7ZJL - chains A and C of the 9 polymer chains in the assembly; structure by electron microscopy, 2.60 A resolution.

== Chain A (and C) ==
Name: Spike glycoprotein
Organism: Severe acute respiratory syndrome coronavirus 2
Notes: chain C of this document is another copy of the same molecule, construct and numbering; everything in this record applies to it too
UniProtKB: P0DTC2 (SPIKE_SARS2); aligned to UniProt positions 15-1144 over residues 17-1146 (the alignment contains insertions or deletions, so no single offset holds)
Sequence (1130 residues; each row starts with the number of its first residue):
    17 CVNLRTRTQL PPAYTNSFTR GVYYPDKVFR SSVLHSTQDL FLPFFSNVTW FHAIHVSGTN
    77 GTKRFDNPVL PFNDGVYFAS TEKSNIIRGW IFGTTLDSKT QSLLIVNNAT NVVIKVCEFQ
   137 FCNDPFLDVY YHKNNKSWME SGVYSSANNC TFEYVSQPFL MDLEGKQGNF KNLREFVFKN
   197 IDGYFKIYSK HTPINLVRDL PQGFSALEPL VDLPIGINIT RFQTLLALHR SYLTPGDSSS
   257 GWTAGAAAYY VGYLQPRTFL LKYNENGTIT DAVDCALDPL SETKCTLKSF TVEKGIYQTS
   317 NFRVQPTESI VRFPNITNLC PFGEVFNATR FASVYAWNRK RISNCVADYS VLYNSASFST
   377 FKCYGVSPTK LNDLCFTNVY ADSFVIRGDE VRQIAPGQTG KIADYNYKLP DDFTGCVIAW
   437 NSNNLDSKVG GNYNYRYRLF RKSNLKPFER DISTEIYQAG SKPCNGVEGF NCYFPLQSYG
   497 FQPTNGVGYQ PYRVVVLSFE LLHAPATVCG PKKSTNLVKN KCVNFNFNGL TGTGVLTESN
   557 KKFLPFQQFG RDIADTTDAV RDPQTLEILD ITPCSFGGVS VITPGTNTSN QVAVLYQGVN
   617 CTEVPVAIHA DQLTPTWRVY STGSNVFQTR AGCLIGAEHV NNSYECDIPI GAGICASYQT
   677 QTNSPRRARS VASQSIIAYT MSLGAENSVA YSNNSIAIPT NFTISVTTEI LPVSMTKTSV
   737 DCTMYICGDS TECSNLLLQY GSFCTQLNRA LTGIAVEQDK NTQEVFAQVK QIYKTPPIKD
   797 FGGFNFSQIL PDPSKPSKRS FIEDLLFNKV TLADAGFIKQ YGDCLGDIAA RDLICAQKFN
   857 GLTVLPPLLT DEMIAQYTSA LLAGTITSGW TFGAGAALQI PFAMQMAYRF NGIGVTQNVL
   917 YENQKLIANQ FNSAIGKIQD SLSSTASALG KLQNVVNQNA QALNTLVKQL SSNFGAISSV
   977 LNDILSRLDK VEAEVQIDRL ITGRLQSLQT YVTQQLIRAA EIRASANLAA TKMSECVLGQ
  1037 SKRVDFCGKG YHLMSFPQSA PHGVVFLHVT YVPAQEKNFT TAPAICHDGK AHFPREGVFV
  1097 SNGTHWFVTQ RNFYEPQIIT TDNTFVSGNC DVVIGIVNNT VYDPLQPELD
Unresolved in the structure: 624-635, 677-688, 827-854 (chain C: 621-639, 677-688, 829-854)
Disulfides: Cys17-Cys138, Cys133-Cys166, Cys291-Cys301, Cys336-Cys361, Cys379-Cys432, Cys391-Cys525, Cys480-Cys488, Cys538-Cys590, Cys617-Cys649, Cys662-Cys671, Cys738-Cys760, Cys743-Cys749, Cys1032-Cys1043, Cys1082-Cys1126
Construct notes: variant Arg21 (Thr19 in P0DTC2), Asp144 (Gly142 in P0DTC2), Gly158 (Arg in P0DTC2), Arg452 (Leu in P0DTC2), Lys478 (Thr in P0DTC2), Gly614 (Asp in P0DTC2), Asn950 (Asp in P0DTC2)
UniProt features mapped onto this chain:
  - glycosylation: Asn19 (N-linked (GlcNAc...) (complex) asparagine), Asn63 (N-linked (GlcNAc...) (hybrid) asparagine), Asn76 (N-linked (GlcNAc...) (complex) asparagine), Asn124 (N-linked (GlcNAc...) (hybrid) asparagine), Asn151 (N-linked (GlcNAc...) (complex) asparagine), Thr678 (O-linked (GlcNAc...) threonine)

== How chain A and chain C interact ==
Residue-residue contacts (178):
  Tyr40(A) - Phe562(C)  hydrophobic
  Asp42(A) - Phe562(C)
  Lys43(A) - Ala520(C)
  Lys43(A) - Phe562(C)
  Lys43(A) - Gln563(C)
  Lys43(A) - Gln564(C)  hydrogen bond (backbone-backbone)
  Lys43(A) - Phe565(C)
  Val44(A) - Gln563(C)
  Val44(A) - Phe565(C)
  Val44(A) - Arg567(C)
  Phe45(A) - Lys557(C)
  Phe45(A) - Lys558(C)
  Phe45(A) - Phe559(C)  hydrophobic
  Phe45(A) - Gln563(C)
  Phe45(A) - Phe565(C)  hydrogen bond (backbone-backbone)
  Phe45(A) - Gly566(C)
  Phe45(A) - Arg567(C)  hydrogen bond (backbone-backbone)
  Ser48(A) - Ile569(C)
  Val49(A) - Ile569(C)  hydrophobic
  Asp198(A) - Tyr396(C)  hydrogen bond (backbone-side chain)
  Tyr200(A) - Arg357(C)
  Tyr200(A) - Asn394(C)  hydrogen bond
  Tyr200(A) - Tyr396(C)  hydrogen bond
  Pro225(A) - Phe562(C)
  Pro230(A) - Arg357(C)
  Asn282(A) - Lys558(C)  hydrogen bond
  Tyr369(A) - Ala475(C)  hydrogen bond (side chain-backbone)
  Tyr369(A) - Asn487(C)
  Asn370(A) - Gly476(C)
  Asn370(A) - Ser477(C)  hydrogen bond (side chain-backbone)
  Asn370(A) - Lys478(C)  hydrogen bond (backbone-side chain)
  Phe374(A) - Phe486(C)
  Ser375(A) - Phe486(C)
  Phe377(A) - Phe486(C)
  Asp737(A) - Asn317(C)
  Asp737(A) - Arg319(C)  salt bridge
  Met740(A) - Arg319(C)  hydrogen bond
  Met740(A) - Phe592(C)  hydrophobic
  Asp745(A) - Thr549(C)
  Gln755(A) - Ser968(C)
  Gln755(A) - Asn969(C)
  Gln755(A) - Phe970(C)  hydrogen bond (backbone-backbone)
  Gln755(A) - Gly971(C)
  Tyr756(A) - Gln965(C)  hydrogen bond (backbone-side chain)
  Tyr756(A) - Phe970(C)
  Tyr756(A) - Arg995(C)
  Gly757(A) - Gln965(C)
  Gly757(A) - Ser968(C)
  Ser758(A) - Thr961(C)
  Ser758(A) - Gln965(C)  hydrogen bond (backbone-side chain)
  Phe759(A) - Gln965(C)
  Phe759(A) - Gln1002(C)
  Phe759(A) - Ser1003(C)
  Phe759(A) - Thr1006(C)
  Gln762(A) - Thr961(C)
  Gln762(A) - Thr1006(C)
  Arg765(A) - Gln957(C)  hydrogen bond
  Arg765(A) - Thr961(C)
  Gln784(A) - Asp1041(C)
  Lys786(A) - Gly700(C)
  Lys786(A) - Ala701(C)
  Gln787(A) - Ala701(C)
  Gln787(A) - Asn703(C)  hydrogen bond
  Ile788(A) - Leu699(C)  hydrophobic
  Ile788(A) - Ala701(C)  hydrogen bond (backbone-backbone)
  Ile788(A) - Glu702(C)
  Ile788(A) - Asn703(C)  hydrogen bond (backbone-backbone)
  Tyr789(A) - Asn703(C)
  Tyr789(A) - Val705(C)  hydrophobic
  Lys790(A) - Glu702(C)  salt bridge
  Lys790(A) - Asn703(C)  hydrogen bond (backbone-backbone)
  Pro792(A) - Tyr707(C)  hydrophobic
  Asp796(A) - Tyr707(C)
  Asp796(A) - Asn709(C)  hydrogen bond
  Phe797(A) - Tyr707(C)
  Phe855(A) - Pro589(C)  hydrophobic
  Phe855(A) - Phe592(C)
  Gly857(A) - Phe592(C)
  Thr859(A) - Phe592(C)
  Leu861(A) - Gln613(C)
  Pro862(A) - Ala647(C)  hydrophobic
  Pro863(A) - Gly667(C)
  Pro863(A) - Ala668(C)  hydrogen bond (backbone-backbone)
  Leu864(A) - Pro665(C)  hydrophobic
  Leu864(A) - Ala668(C)
  Leu864(A) - Gly669(C)  hydrogen bond (backbone-backbone)
  Leu864(A) - Ile670(C)
  Leu864(A) - Cys671(C)  hydrophobic
  Leu865(A) - Met697(C)  hydrophobic
  Thr866(A) - Ala668(C)
  Thr866(A) - Gly669(C)
  Met869(A) - Gly669(C)
  Met869(A) - Thr696(C)
  Met869(A) - Met697(C)
  Met869(A) - Leu699(C)
  Gln872(A) - Leu699(C)
  Tyr873(A) - Leu699(C)  hydrophobic
  Ile882(A) - Tyr707(C)
  Thr883(A) - Val705(C)
  Thr883(A) - Tyr707(C)
  Gly889(A) - Asp1041(C)
  Ala890(A) - Gly1046(C)
  Ala890(A) - Tyr1047(C)
  Ala890(A) - Val1068(C)
  Ala892(A) - Glu1072(C)
  Leu894(A) - Ala713(C)
  Leu894(A) - Pro715(C)
  Leu894(A) - Glu1072(C)
  Gln895(A) - Val705(C)
  Gln895(A) - Ala706(C)
  Gln895(A) - Ser711(C)  hydrogen bond
  Gln895(A) - Ile712(C)
  Gln895(A) - Ala713(C)  hydrogen bond (backbone-backbone)
  Gln895(A) - Asn1074(C)  hydrogen bond
  Ile896(A) - Tyr707(C)
  Ile896(A) - Ser711(C)
  Pro897(A) - Tyr707(C)
  Pro897(A) - Ser708(C)
  Pro897(A) - Asn709(C)
  Pro897(A) - Asn710(C)
  Pro897(A) - Ser711(C)
  Pro897(A) - Thr1077(C)
  Phe898(A) - Tyr707(C)  hydrogen bond (backbone-side chain)
  Met900(A) - Thr1077(C)
  Met900(A) - Ala1078(C)
  Met900(A) - Pro1079(C)
  Tyr904(A) - Ile712(C)
  Tyr904(A) - Val1094(C)
  Tyr904(A) - Arg1107(C)
  Asn907(A) - Arg1107(C)  hydrogen bond
  Thr912(A) - Phe1121(C)
  Gln913(A) - Pro1090(C)  hydrogen bond (side chain-backbone)
  Gln913(A) - Arg1107(C)
  Asn914(A) - Phe1089(C)
  Asn914(A) - Phe1121(C)
  Asn914(A) - Ser1123(C)  hydrogen bond
  Tyr917(A) - Pro1079(C)
  Tyr917(A) - Phe1089(C)  hydrophobic
  Glu918(A) - Ser1123(C)  hydrogen bond
  Glu918(A) - Val1128(C)
  Gln920(A) - Ile1130(C)
  Lys921(A) - Ile1130(C)
  Val963(A) - Ala570(C)  hydrophobic
  Lys964(A) - Ile569(C)
  Asn978(A) - Thr547(C)
  Ser982(A) - Lys386(C)
  Arg983(A) - Gly381(C)  hydrogen bond (side chain-backbone)
  Arg983(A) - Val382(C)
  Arg983(A) - Ser383(C)  hydrogen bond (backbone-backbone)
  Arg983(A) - Lys386(C)
  Arg983(A) - Leu390(C)
  Arg983(A) - Leu517(C)
  Leu984(A) - Gly381(C)
  Leu984(A) - Val382(C)  hydrophobic
  Leu984(A) - Ser383(C)
  Asp985(A) - Ser383(C)  hydrogen bond (backbone-side chain)
  Glu988(A) - Ser383(C)  hydrogen bond
  Asp994(A) - Arg995(C)  salt bridge
  Leu1001(A) - Gln1002(C)
  Gln1005(A) - Gln1002(C)  hydrogen bond
  Gln1005(A) - Thr1006(C)  hydrogen bond
  Thr1009(A) - Thr1009(C)
  Leu1012(A) - Gln1010(C)
  Ile1013(A) - Ile1013(C)  hydrophobic
  Arg1019(A) - Glu1017(C)  salt bridge
  Thr1027(A) - Arg1039(C)
  Ser1030(A) - Val1040(C)
  Ser1030(A) - Asp1041(C)  hydrogen bond
  Glu1031(A) - Arg1039(C)  salt bridge
  Glu1031(A) - Val1040(C)
  Leu1034(A) - Val1040(C)
  Leu1034(A) - Asp1041(C)
  Gly1035(A) - Val1040(C)
  Arg1039(A) - Arg1039(C)
  Leu1141(A) - Leu1141(C)  hydrophobic
  Glu1144(A) - Leu1141(C)
  Glu1144(A) - Leu1145(C)
  Leu1145(A) - Leu1145(C)  hydrophobic
Interface residues without a listed pair, chain A (106 interface residues in all): Arg46, Ser47, Glu224, Gly283, Thr376, Ala766, Leu858, Trp886, Thr887, Gly891, Ala893, Ile973, Leu981, Glu1111
Interface residues without a listed pair, chain C (108 interface residues in all): Cys379, Thr430, Pro521, Gly548, Leu560, Arg646, Cys662, Ile666, Ser704, Lys964, Gly999, Phe1042, Lys1045, Val1129

== In short ==
The interface between chain A and chain C involves 106 residues on one side and 108 on the other, with 37
hydrogen bonds and 5 salt bridges. Among the polar pairs are Asp737(A)-Arg319(C), Lys790(A)-Glu702(C) and
Asp994(A)-Arg995(C).
Both chains are Spike glycoprotein (Severe acute respiratory syndrome coronavirus 2). Entry 7ZJL (Delta
SARS-CoV-2 spike protein in complex with REGN10987 Fab homologue) was determined by electron microscopy.
